8K23 - chains M and P of the 32 polymer chains in the assembly; structure by electron microscopy, 3.75 A resolution.

# Chain M
Molecule: Csy3
From: Vibrio phage ICP1_2004_A
UniProtKB: F1D5V6 (F1D5V6_9CAUD); residues 1-306 here = UniProt positions 1-306
Chain sequence (306 residues; each row starts with the number of its first residue):
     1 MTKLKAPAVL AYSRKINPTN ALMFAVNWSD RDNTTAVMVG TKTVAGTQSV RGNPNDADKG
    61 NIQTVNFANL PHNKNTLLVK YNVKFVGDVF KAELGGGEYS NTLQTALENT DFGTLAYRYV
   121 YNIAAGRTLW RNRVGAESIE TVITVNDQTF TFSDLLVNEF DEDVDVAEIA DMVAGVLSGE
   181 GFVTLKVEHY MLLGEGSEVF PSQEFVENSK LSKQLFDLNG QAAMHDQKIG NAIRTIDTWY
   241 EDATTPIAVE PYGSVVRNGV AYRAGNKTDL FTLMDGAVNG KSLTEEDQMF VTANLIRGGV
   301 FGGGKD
Disordered / not traced: 1, 304-306

# Chain P
Molecule: 60-nt RNA strand
From: Vibrio phage ICP1_2004_A
Sequence (60 nucleotides; each row starts with the number of its first residue; numbers below 1 keep their minus sign (C-7 is residue -7)):
    -7 CUUAAAGAGU CAACCCUUUG CUUAUCUUCC CUAUUUAAAU GUUAGCAGCC GCAUAGGCUG

# How chain M and chain P interact
Residue-residue contacts (51):
  Ala11(M) with C21(P), base contact
  Tyr12(M) with C21(P), hydrogen bond to the sugar
  Ser13(M) with C21(P), phosphate contact; C22(P), phosphate contact
  Arg14(M) with C22(P), salt bridge to the phosphate; C23(P), salt bridge to the phosphate
  Val44(M) with A29(P), sugar contact
  Ala45(M) with A29(P), hydrogen bond to the sugar; A30(P), phosphate contact; A31(P), hydrogen bond to the phosphate
  Gly46(M) with A29(P), sugar contact
  Thr47(M) with A30(P), phosphate contact
  Asn61(M) with A29(P), base contact
  Gln63(M) with A29(P), hydrogen bond to the base
  Val65(M) with A29(P), base contact
  Glu93(M) with U20(P), phosphate contact; C21(P), phosphate contact
  Leu94(M) with U20(P), base contact; C21(P), sugar contact
  Trp130(M) with U24(P), base contact
  Arg131(M) with U27(P), salt bridge to the phosphate; U28(P), salt bridge to the phosphate
  Phe200(M) with U27(P), phosphate contact; U28(P), phosphate contact
  Ser202(M) with A25(P), phosphate contact; U26(P), hydrogen bond to the phosphate
  Gln203(M) with A25(P), hydrogen bond to the sugar; U26(P), hydrogen bond to the phosphate; U27(P), phosphate contact
  Glu204(M) with A25(P), base contact
  Phe205(M) with A25(P), base contact
  Ser212(M) with A29(P), base contact
  His225(M) with A25(P), salt bridge to the phosphate
  Gln227(M) with C23(P), sugar contact; A25(P), hydrogen bond to the phosphate
  Lys228(M) with U24(P), hydrogen bond to the base; A25(P), phosphate contact; U26(P), salt bridge to the phosphate
  Asn231(M) with U24(P), hydrogen bond to the phosphate
  Arg234(M) with C23(P), sugar contact; U24(P), salt bridge to the phosphate
  Glu250(M) with U24(P), phosphate contact
  Arg257(M) with U24(P), hydrogen bond to the sugar; A25(P), phosphate contact; U26(P), salt bridge to the phosphate
  Arg297(M) with C22(P), sugar contact; C23(P), phosphate contact
  Gly298(M) with C22(P), sugar contact
  Gly299(M) with C22(P), hydrogen bond to the sugar
  Val300(M) with C21(P), base contact; C22(P), base contact
Interface residues without a listed pair, chain M (36 interface residues in all): Ile62, Glu198, Val206, Lys213

# In short
The interface between chain M and chain P involves 36 residues on one side and 12 on the other, with 12
hydrogen bonds and 8 salt bridges. Polar contacts include Gln63(M)-A29(P), Lys228(M)-U24(P) and
Tyr12(M)-C21(P).
Here chain M is Csy3 and chain P is a 60-nt RNA strand, both from Vibrio phage ICP1_2004_A. Entry 8K23 (ICP1
Csy-dsDNA-Cas1-Cas2/3 complex (fully assembled form) composited structure with C1 symmetry) was determined by
electron microscopy.
